PDB entry 2W9T | X-ray diffraction, 2.35 A resolution | chain A

[Chain A]
Name: Dihydrofolate reductase type 1
From: Staphylococcus aureus
Notes: EC 1.5.1.3
UniProtKB: P13955 (DYRA_STAAU); residues 0-160 here correspond to UniProt positions 1-161 (UniProt number = residue number + 1)
Sequence (161 residues; each row starts with the number of its first residue; numbering starts at 0):
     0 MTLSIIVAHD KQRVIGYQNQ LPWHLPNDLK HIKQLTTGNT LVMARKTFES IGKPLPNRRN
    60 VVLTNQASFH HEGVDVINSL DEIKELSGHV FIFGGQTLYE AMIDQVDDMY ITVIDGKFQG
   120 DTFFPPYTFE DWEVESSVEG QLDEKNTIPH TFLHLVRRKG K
Not modelled in the structure: 0, 160
Differences from the reference sequence: engineered mutation Glu48 (Asn49 in P13955), Asp130 (Asn131 in P13955)
Curated features (UniProtKB/Swiss-Prot):
  - binding site (substrate): Ile5 to Ala7, Asp27, Arg57, Thr111
  - binding site (NADP(+)): Val6, Ala7, Ile14 to Gln19, Ala43 to Thr46, Leu62 to Gln65, Phe92 to Leu97

[Summary]
From UniProt: 6 substrate-binding residues and 22 NADP+-binding residues.
Chain A is Dihydrofolate reductase type 1 (Staphylococcus aureus); the structure, Staphylococcus aureus
S1:DHFR, was determined by X-ray diffraction together with 2W9G, 2W9H and 2W9S from the same study.
